PDB entry 3WGH | X-ray diffraction, 2.05 A resolution | chains A and B

# Chain A (and B)
Molecule: Redox-sensing transcriptional repressor rex
Organism: Thermoanaerobacter ethanolicus
Notes: chain B of this document is another copy of the same molecule, construct and numbering; everything in this record applies to it too
UniProtKB: D5KM69 (D5KM69_THEET); residue numbers follow UniProt; this construct covers 1-224
Sequence (224 residues; numbered 1 to 224; the number before each row is that of its first residue):
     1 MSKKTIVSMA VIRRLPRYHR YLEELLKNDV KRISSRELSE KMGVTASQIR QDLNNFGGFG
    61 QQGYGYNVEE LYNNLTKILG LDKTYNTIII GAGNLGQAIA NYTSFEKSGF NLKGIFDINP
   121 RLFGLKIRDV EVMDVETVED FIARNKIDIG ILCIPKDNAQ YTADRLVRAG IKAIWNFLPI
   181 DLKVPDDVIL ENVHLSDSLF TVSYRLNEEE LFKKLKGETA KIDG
Disordered / not traced: 1-3, 57-63, 217-224 (chain B: 1-3, 59-64, 217-224)
Ion coordination: Zn2+ site 1: Glu24 (shared with Asp181(B) of chain B); Zn2+ site 2 near His194 (its only coordinating residue here)
Residues lining bound ligands: NADH (NAI; 1,4-dihydronicotinamide adenine dinucleotide): Ile90, Gly91, Ala92, Gly93, Asn94, Leu95, Gly96, Phe116, Asp117, Ile118, Asn119, Leu122, Val135, Cys153, Ile154, Pro155, Lys156, Thr162, Phe177, Leu178, Pro179, Val193, His194, Leu195
What the authors report for this chain:
  - conformationally variable residues (loop rearrangement, order/disorder transition, side-chain flip): Gly60, Val193 to Leu195, Asn207
  - binding site for NADH: Ile90, Gly91, Asn94, Leu95, Ala98, Ile99, Tyr102, Asp117, Ile118, Val135, Ile154, Pro155, Thr162, Phe177, Leu178, Val193, Leu195
  - contacts within the chain: Ala92-Asp117, Asp117-Asn119
  - binding site for cacodylate ion: Arg20, His194

# Chain A / chain B interface
Pairs across the interface (119; chain A residue first):
  Thr5(A) with Arg205(B); Glu208(B)
  Ile6(A) with Glu208(B), hydrogen bond (backbone-side chain); Phe212(B), hydrophobic
  Val7(A) with Tyr204(B); Glu208(B), hydrogen bond (backbone-side chain); Phe212(B), hydrophobic
  Ala10(A) with Gly43(B)
  Ile12(A) with Tyr204(B), hydrophobic
  Arg13(A) with Thr201(B)
  Pro16(A) with Asp197(B); Phe200(B), hydrophobic
  Arg20(A) with His194(B), hydrogen bond; Asp197(B), salt bridge
  Glu24(A) with Asp181(B)
  Asn55(A) with Phe212(B)
  Phe56(A) with Tyr204(B); Leu211(B), hydrophobic; Phe212(B), hydrophobic
  Lys77(A) with Leu211(B)
  Ile78(A) with Tyr204(B)
  Leu79(A) with Phe200(B); Ser203(B), hydrogen bond (backbone-side chain); Tyr204(B), hydrogen bond (backbone-backbone)
  Gly80(A) with Asn207(B)
  Leu81(A) with Phe200(B), hydrophobic; Ser203(B)
  Lys83(A) with Asn207(B), hydrogen bond; Lys214(B)
  Tyr85(A) with Ser203(B); Leu206(B), hydrophobic; Asn207(B), hydrogen bond
  Asn94(A) with Asn94(B); Gln97(B); Ala98(B)
  Leu95(A) with Ala98(B)
  Gln97(A) with Asn94(B)
  Ala98(A) with Asn94(B); Leu95(B)
  Tyr102(A) with Pro179(B)
  Phe105(A) with Leu199(B), hydrophobic
  Ser108(A) with Phe200(B)
  Phe110(A) with Leu199(B), hydrophobic; Phe200(B), hydrophobic; Ser203(B)
  Ile149(A) with Val202(B), hydrophobic
  Lys172(A) with Leu206(B)
  Ala173(A) with Val202(B), hydrophobic
  Trp175(A) with Leu195(B); Ser198(B), hydrogen bond; Leu199(B), hydrophobic
  Pro179(A) with Tyr102(B)
  Asp181(A) with Glu24(B)
  Ile189(A) with Arg205(B); Leu206(B)
  Leu190(A) with Arg205(B)
  Glu191(A) with Ser198(B), hydrogen bond; Thr201(B); Val202(B); Arg205(B), salt bridge
  Val193(A) with Leu195(B), hydrophobic; Ser198(B)
  His194(A) with Arg20(B), hydrogen bond
  Leu195(A) with Ile99(B), hydrophobic; Phe105(B), hydrophobic; Trp175(B); Val193(B), hydrophobic
  Ser196(A) with Phe105(B)
  Asp197(A) with Pro16(B); Arg20(B), salt bridge
  Ser198(A) with Trp175(B), hydrogen bond; Glu191(B), hydrogen bond; Val193(B)
  Leu199(A) with Phe105(B), hydrophobic; Phe110(B), hydrophobic; Trp175(B), hydrophobic
  Phe200(A) with Leu79(B); Leu81(B), hydrophobic; Ser108(B); Phe110(B), hydrophobic
  Thr201(A) with Ile12(B); Arg13(B); Glu191(B)
  Val202(A) with Ile149(B), hydrophobic; Ala173(B), hydrophobic; Glu191(B)
  Ser203(A) with Leu79(B), hydrogen bond (side chain-backbone); Leu81(B); Tyr85(B); Phe110(B)
  Tyr204(A) with Val7(B); Ile12(B), hydrophobic; Phe56(B); Ile78(B); Leu79(B), hydrogen bond (backbone-backbone)
  Arg205(A) with Thr5(B); Met9(B); Ile189(B); Leu190(B); Glu191(B), salt bridge
  Leu206(A) with Tyr85(B), hydrophobic; Ile149(B), hydrophobic; Lys172(B); Ile189(B), hydrophobic
  Asn207(A) with Lys77(B); Gly80(B); Lys83(B), hydrogen bond; Tyr85(B)
  Glu208(A) with Thr5(B); Ile6(B), hydrogen bond (side chain-backbone); Val7(B), hydrogen bond (side chain-backbone)
  Leu211(A) with Phe56(B), hydrophobic; Ile78(B)
  Phe212(A) with Ile6(B), hydrophobic; Val7(B), hydrophobic; Asn55(B); Phe56(B), hydrophobic
  Lys214(A) with Lys77(B)
  Leu215(A) with Phe56(B)
Other interface residues (no listed pair), chain A (62 interface residues in all): Met9, Leu15, Arg17, His19, Ile99, Asn101, Phe177
Other interface residues (no listed pair), chain B (62 interface residues in all): Leu15, Arg17, His19, Asn101, Phe177, Ser196, Leu215
Interface features reported in the paper:
  - pairs named by the authors: Ser198(A)-Trp175(B), Asn207(A)-Lys83(B), Glu208(A)-Val7(B)

# Overview
The chain A/chain B interface involves 62 residues from each chain, with 17 hydrogen bonds and 4 salt bridges.
Polar contacts include Arg20(A)-Asp197(B), Glu191(A)-Arg205(B) and Ile6(A)-Glu208(B). The paper describes
contacts between Ser198(A) and Trp175(B), Asn207(A) and Lys83(B) and Glu208(A) and Val7(B). The paper reports
a binding site for NADH at Ile90(A), Gly91(A) and Asn94(A) among others; a binding site for cacodylate ion at
Arg20(A) and His194(A).
Chain A and chain B are both Redox-sensing transcriptional repressor rex (Thermoanaerobacter ethanolicus); the
structure, Crystal structure of RSP in complex with beta-NADH, was determined by X-ray diffraction, deposited
together with 3WG9 and 3WGI.
